2BHP - chains A and B; structure by X-ray diffraction, 1.80 A resolution.

[Chain A (and B)]
Protein: 1-pyrroline-5-carboxylate dehydrogenase
Organism: Thermus thermophilus
Notes: EC 1.5.1.12; chain B of this document is another copy of the same molecule, construct and numbering; everything in this record applies to it too
UniProtKB: Q5SI02 (Q5SI02); residue numbers follow UniProt; this construct covers 1-516
Sequence (516 residues; row label = number of the first residue in the row):
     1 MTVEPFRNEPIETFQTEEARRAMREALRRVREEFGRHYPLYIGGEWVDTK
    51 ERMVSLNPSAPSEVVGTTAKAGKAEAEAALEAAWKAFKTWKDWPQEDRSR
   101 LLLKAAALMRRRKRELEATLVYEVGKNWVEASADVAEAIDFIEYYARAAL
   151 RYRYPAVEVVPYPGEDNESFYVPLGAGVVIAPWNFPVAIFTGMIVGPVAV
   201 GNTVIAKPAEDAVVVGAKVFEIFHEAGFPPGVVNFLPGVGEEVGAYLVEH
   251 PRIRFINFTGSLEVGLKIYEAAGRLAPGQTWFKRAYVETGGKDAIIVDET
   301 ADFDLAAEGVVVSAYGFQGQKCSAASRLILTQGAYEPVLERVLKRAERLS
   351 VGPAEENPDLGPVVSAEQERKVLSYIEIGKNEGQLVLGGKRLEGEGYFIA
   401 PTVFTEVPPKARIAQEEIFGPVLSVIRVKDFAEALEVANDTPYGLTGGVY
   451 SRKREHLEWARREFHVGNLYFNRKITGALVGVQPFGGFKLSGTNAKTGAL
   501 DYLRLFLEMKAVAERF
Small-molecule neighbours: NAD (nicotinamide-adenine-dinucleotide): I180, A181, P182, W183, N184, I189, K207, P208, A209, E210, G240, E241, G244, A245, V248, F258, T259, G260, S261, L262, V264, I268, E288, T289, G290, G291, C322, E417, F419, L445, F485, S491

[Chain A / chain B interface]
Pairs across the interface (138; chain A residue first):
  F6(A) - V160(B)  hydrophobic
  K91(A) - E463(B)  salt bridge
  R151(A) - E158(B)  salt bridge
  Y154(A) - R461(B)
  E158(A) - R151(B)  salt bridge
  E158(A) - L500(B)
  V159(A) - G481(B)
  V159(A) - V482(B)
  V159(A) - P484(B)
  V160(A) - F6(B)  hydrophobic
  V160(A) - G481(B)  hydrogen bond (backbone-backbone)
  V160(A) - V482(B)
  Y162(A) - L479(B)  hydrophobic
  Y162(A) - V482(B)  hydrophobic
  E165(A) - R473(B)  salt bridge
  E165(A) - Q483(B)  hydrogen bond
  N167(A) - V482(B)
  N167(A) - Q483(B)  hydrogen bond
  E168(A) - R461(B)  salt bridge
  S169(A) - P484(B)
  F170(A) - R461(B)
  Y171(A) - D501(B)  hydrogen bond
  L262(A) - F282(B)  hydrophobic
  L266(A) - F282(B)  hydrophobic
  Y269(A) - G273(B)
  Y269(A) - F282(B)  hydrophobic
  Y269(A) - K283(B)  hydrogen bond (side chain-backbone)
  E270(A) - G273(B)  hydrogen bond (backbone-backbone)
  E270(A) - R274(B)
  G273(A) - Y269(B)
  G273(A) - E270(B)  hydrogen bond (backbone-backbone)
  R274(A) - E270(B)
  L275(A) - L266(B)  hydrophobic
  T280(A) - K489(B)
  T280(A) - L490(B)  hydrogen bond (backbone-backbone)
  W281(A) - K489(B)
  W281(A) - L490(B)
  F282(A) - L262(B)  hydrophobic
  F282(A) - L266(B)  hydrophobic
  F282(A) - Y269(B)  hydrophobic
  F282(A) - V287(B)  hydrophobic
  F282(A) - T289(B)
  F282(A) - K489(B)
  F282(A) - L490(B)  hydrophobic
  F282(A) - G492(B)
  K283(A) - Y269(B)  hydrogen bond (backbone-side chain)
  R284(A) - T493(B)
  V287(A) - F282(B)  hydrophobic
  T289(A) - F282(B)
  R454(A) - E514(B)  salt bridge
  L457(A) - E514(B)
  A460(A) - K510(B)  hydrogen bond (backbone-side chain)
  R461(A) - Y154(B)
  R461(A) - E168(B)  salt bridge
  R461(A) - F170(B)
  R461(A) - K510(B)  hydrogen bond (backbone-side chain)
  R461(A) - V512(B)
  E463(A) - K91(B)  salt bridge
  F464(A) - K510(B)  hydrogen bond (backbone-side chain)
  H465(A) - E508(B)  salt bridge
  V466(A) - K510(B)
  G467(A) - K510(B)
  G467(A) - A511(B)  hydrogen bond (backbone-backbone)
  N468(A) - A511(B)
  L469(A) - K510(B)
  L469(A) - A511(B)  hydrogen bond (backbone-backbone)
  L469(A) - V512(B)
  L469(A) - A513(B)  hydrogen bond (backbone-backbone)
  Y470(A) - A513(B)
  F471(A) - V512(B)  hydrophobic
  F471(A) - A513(B)  hydrogen bond (backbone-backbone)
  F471(A) - E514(B)
  F471(A) - R515(B)  hydrogen bond (backbone-backbone)
  N472(A) - R515(B)
  R473(A) - E165(B)  salt bridge
  R473(A) - R515(B)
  L479(A) - Y162(B)  hydrophobic
  G481(A) - V159(B)
  G481(A) - V160(B)  hydrogen bond (backbone-backbone)
  V482(A) - V159(B)
  V482(A) - V160(B)
  V482(A) - Y162(B)  hydrophobic
  V482(A) - N167(B)
  Q483(A) - E165(B)  hydrogen bond
  Q483(A) - N167(B)  hydrogen bond
  P484(A) - S169(B)
  P484(A) - M509(B)  hydrophobic
  P484(A) - A511(B)
  F488(A) - E508(B)
  F488(A) - M509(B)
  F488(A) - K510(B)
  K489(A) - T280(B)
  K489(A) - W281(B)
  K489(A) - F282(B)
  L490(A) - T280(B)
  L490(A) - W281(B)
  L490(A) - F282(B)  hydrophobic
  G492(A) - F282(B)
  T493(A) - R284(B)
  N494(A) - E508(B)
  N494(A) - M509(B)  hydrogen bond (side chain-backbone)
  K496(A) - M509(B)
  L500(A) - E158(B)
  D501(A) - Y171(B)  hydrogen bond
  D501(A) - R504(B)  salt bridge
  D501(A) - M509(B)
  R504(A) - D501(B)  salt bridge
  E508(A) - H465(B)  salt bridge
  E508(A) - F488(B)
  E508(A) - N494(B)
  M509(A) - P484(B)  hydrophobic
  M509(A) - F488(B)
  M509(A) - N494(B)  hydrogen bond (backbone-side chain)
  M509(A) - K496(B)
  M509(A) - D501(B)
  K510(A) - A460(B)  hydrogen bond (side chain-backbone)
  K510(A) - R461(B)  hydrogen bond (side chain-backbone)
  K510(A) - F464(B)  hydrogen bond (side chain-backbone)
  K510(A) - V466(B)
  K510(A) - G467(B)
  K510(A) - L469(B)
  K510(A) - F488(B)
  A511(A) - G467(B)  hydrogen bond (backbone-backbone)
  A511(A) - N468(B)
  A511(A) - L469(B)  hydrogen bond (backbone-backbone)
  A511(A) - P484(B)
  V512(A) - R461(B)
  V512(A) - L469(B)
  V512(A) - F471(B)  hydrophobic
  A513(A) - L469(B)  hydrogen bond (backbone-backbone)
  A513(A) - Y470(B)
  A513(A) - F471(B)  hydrogen bond (backbone-backbone)
  E514(A) - R454(B)  salt bridge
  E514(A) - L457(B)
  E514(A) - F471(B)
  R515(A) - F471(B)  hydrogen bond (backbone-backbone)
  R515(A) - N472(B)
  R515(A) - R473(B)
Also at the interface, not in a pair above, chain A (75 interface residues in all): N8, Y144, P161, D166, G265, A272, Q279, P442, R462
Also at the interface, not in a pair above, chain B (76 interface residues in all): N8, Y144, P161, D166, V172, G265, A272, L275, Q279, P442, R462

[Overview]
Chain A and chain B form an interface of 75 and 76 residues respectively; the contacts include 31 hydrogen
bonds and 14 salt bridges. Polar contacts include K91(A)-E463(B), R151(A)-E158(B) and E165(A)-R473(B). Chain A
binds NAD.
Chain A and chain B are both 1-pyrroline-5-carboxylate dehydrogenase (Thermus thermophilus); the structure,
Crystal Analysis of 1-Pyrroline-5-Carboxylate Dehydrogenase from Thermus with bound NAD, was determined by
X-ray diffraction (same publication as 2IY6, 2BHQ, 2BJA, 2BJK and 1UZB).
